Entry 8G2Q (X-ray diffraction, 2.37 A resolution); this record covers chains C and I of the 6 polymer chains in the assembly.

[Chain C]
Protein: Cyclic GMP-AMP synthase
From: Mus musculus
Notes: EC 2.7.7.86
UniProtKB: Q8C6L5 (CGAS_MOUSE); residues 147-507 here = UniProt positions 147-507
Chain sequence (364 residues; row label = number of the first residue in the row):
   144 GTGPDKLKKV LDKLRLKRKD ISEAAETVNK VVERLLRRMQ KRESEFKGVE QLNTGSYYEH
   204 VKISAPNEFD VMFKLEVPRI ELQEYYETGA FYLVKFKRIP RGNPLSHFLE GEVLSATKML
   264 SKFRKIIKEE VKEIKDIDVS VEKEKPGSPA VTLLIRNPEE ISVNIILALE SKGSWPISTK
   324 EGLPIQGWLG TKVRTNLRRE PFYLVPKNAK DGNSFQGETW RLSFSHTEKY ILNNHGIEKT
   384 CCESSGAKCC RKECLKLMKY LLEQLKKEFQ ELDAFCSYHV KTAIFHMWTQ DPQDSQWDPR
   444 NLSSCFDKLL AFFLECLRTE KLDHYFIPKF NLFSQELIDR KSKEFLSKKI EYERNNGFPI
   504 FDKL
Not modelled in the structure: 144-148, 240-246
Construct notes: expression tag (144-146); engineered mutation Asn307 (Asp in Q8C6L5)
Bound ions: Mg2+: Glu211, Asp213 (together with GTP); Zn2+: His378, Cys384, Cys385, Cys392
Residues lining bound ligands:
  - GTP (guanosine-5'-triphosphate), molecule 1: Thr197, Glu211, Asp213, Met215, Lys288, Pro289, Gly290, Ser291, Pro292, Ala293, Asn307, Ile309, Val348, Lys350, Arg364, Ser366, Ser368
  - GTP, molecule 2: Gly198, Ser199, Glu202, Lys205, Glu211, Asp213, Arg364, Leu365, Ser368, Glu371, Lys402, Ser420, Tyr421, Lys424, His467
UniProt features mapped onto this chain:
  - region: Lys372 to Lys395 (DNA-binding)
  - motif: Leu154 to Leu159 (Nuclear export signal), Asp281 to Ser291 (Nuclear localization signal)
  - binding site (GTP): Thr197, Arg364 to Glu371
  - binding site (ATP): Ser199, Glu371, Lys402, Ser420 to Lys424
  - binding site (Mg(2+)): Glu211, Asp213
  - binding site (2',3'-cGAMP): Asp213, Gly290, Lys350, Arg364 to Ser366
  - binding site (Zn(2+)): His378, Cys384, Cys385, Cys392
  - site: Arg241 (Arginine-anchor)
  - modified residue: Lys156 (N6-lactoyllysine), Glu176 (PolyADP-ribosyl glutamic acid), Ser199 (Phosphoserine), Tyr201 (Phosphotyrosine), Glu272 (5-glutamyl polyglutamate), Ser291 (Phosphoserine), Glu302 (5-glutamyl glutamate), Lys372 (N6-acetyllysine), Lys382 (N6-acetyllysine), Lys402 (N6-acetyllysine), Ser420 (Phosphoserine), Lys491 (N6-methyllysine)
  - lipidation (S-palmitoyl cysteine): Cys392, Cys393, Cys459
  - cross-link (Glycyl lysine isopeptide (Lys-Gly)): Lys217 (interchain with G-Cter in SUMO), Lys271 (interchain with G-Cter in ubiquitin), Lys335 (interchain with G-Cter in SUMO), Lys372 (interchain with G-Cter in SUMO), Lys382 (interchain with G-Cter in SUMO), Lys399 (interchain with G-Cter in ubiquitin), Lys402 (interchain with G-Cter in ubiquitin), Lys409 (interchain with G-Cter in ubiquitin), Lys410 (interchain with G-Cter in ubiquitin), Lys464 (interchain with G-Cter in SUMO)
  - mutagenesis: Lys156 (K156Q: Mimics lactylation; knockin mice show higher mortality following HSV-1 infection), Asn172 (N172K: Induces alteration of the DNA-binding surface and leads to decreased synthesis of cyclic GMP-AMP (cGAMP); when associated with L-180), Glu176 (E176A: Abolished poly-ADP-ribosylation by PARP1, stimulating interferon production in knockin mice), Arg180 (R180L: Induces alteration of the DNA-binding surface and leads to decreased synthesis of cyclic GMP-AMP (cGAMP); when associated with K-182), Gly198 (G198A: Abolishes stimulation of interferon production; when associated with A-199), Ser199 (S199A: Abolishes stimulation of interferon production; when associated with A-199), Tyr201 (Y201E: Phosphomimetic mutant; reduced translocation to the nucleus following treatment with etoposide), Glu211 to Asp213 (Abolished nucleotidyltransferase activity. Does not affect nuclear localization and tethering to chromatin), Glu211 (E211A: Abolishes ability to promote type-I interferon production), Asp213 (D213A: Abolishes ability to promote type-I interferon production), Lys217 (K217R: Reduced sumoylation), Arg222 (R222E: Impaired tethering to chromatin, leading to constitutive activation in the absence of DNA), 31 further mutagenesis entries in UniProt

[Chain I]
Molecule: Palindromic DNA18
Sequence (18 nucleotides; row label = number of the first residue in the row):
     1 ATCTGTACAT GTACAGAT

[Chain C / chain I interface]
Residue-residue contacts (12; chain C residue first):
  Arg158(C) - DT12(I)  salt bridge to the phosphate
  Leu159(C) - DT12(I)  sugar contact
  Lys160(C) - DT12(I)  phosphate contact
  Lys160(C) - DA13(I)  phosphate contact
  Arg161(C) - DT12(I)  hydrogen bond to the base
  Arg161(C) - DA13(I)  hydrogen bond to the sugar
  His203(C) - DT10(I)  phosphate contact
  His203(C) - DG11(I)  phosphate contact
  Cys385(C) - DT10(I)  phosphate contact
  Glu386(C) - DT10(I)  phosphate contact
  Lys395(C) - DT10(I)  phosphate contact
  Lys395(C) - DG11(I)  salt bridge to the phosphate
Also at the interface, not in a pair above, chain C (15 interface residues in all): Ile164, Arg180, Gln183, Asn376, Ser387, Lys391, Lys399
Also at the interface, not in a pair above, chain I (6 interface residues in all): DT2, DC3

[In short]
15 residues of chain C face 6 of chain I across their interface; the contacts include 2 hydrogen bonds and 2
salt bridges. Polar contacts include Arg161(C)-DT12(I), Arg161(C)-DA13(I) and Arg158(C)-DT12(I). Ligands of
chain C: GTP.
Chain C is Cyclic GMP-AMP synthase (Mus musculus) and chain I is Palindromic DNA18; the structure, Structure
of Ternary Complex of mouse cGAS with dsDNA and Bound GTP, was determined by X-ray diffraction.
